Entry 7MHR (X-ray diffraction, 2.77 A resolution); this record covers chains A and C of the 3 polymer chains in the assembly.

Chain A:
Protein: Fab heavy chain
Organism: Mus musculus
Notes: antibody fragment or engineered binder
Sequence (219 residues; numbered 1 to 219; the number before each row is that of its first residue):
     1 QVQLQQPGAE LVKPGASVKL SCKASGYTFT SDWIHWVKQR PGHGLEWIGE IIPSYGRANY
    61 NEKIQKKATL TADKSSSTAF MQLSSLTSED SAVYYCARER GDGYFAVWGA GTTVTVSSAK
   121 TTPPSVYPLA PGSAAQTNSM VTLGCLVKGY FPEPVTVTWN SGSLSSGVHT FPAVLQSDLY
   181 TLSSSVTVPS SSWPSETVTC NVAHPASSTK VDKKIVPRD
Disulfide bonds: C22-C96, C145-C200

Chain C:
Protein: pH-gated potassium channel KcsA
Organism: Streptomyces lividans
UniProt: P0A334 (KCSA_STRLI); numbering as in UniProt (aligned over 3-124)
Sequence (124 residues; row label = number of the first residue in the row):
     1 MAPMLSGLLA RLVKLLLGRH GSALHWRAAG AATVLLVIVL LAGSYLAVLA ERGAPGAQLI
    61 TYPRALWWSV VTATTVGYGD LYPVTLWGRC VAVVVMVAGI TSFGLVTAAL ATWFVGREQE
   121 RRGH
Disordered / not traced: 1-21
Sequence notes: initiating methionine (1); expression tag (2); engineered mutation V71 (Glu in P0A334), C90 (Leu in P0A334)
Metal / ion sites: K+ site 1 near T75 (its only coordinating residue here); K+ site 2: T75, V76; K+ site 3: G77, Y78
Reported in the primary citation:
  - conformationally variable residues: G79, T112
  - contacts within the chain: W67-D80 (hydrogen bond), V71-V76 (hydrophobic contact)

How chain A and chain C interact:
Contacting residue pairs - 24 pairs, chain A then chain C:
  T30(A) - Y45(C)
  S31(A) - Y62(C)  hydrogen bond (backbone-side chain)
  W33(A) - L49(C)  hydrophobic
  W33(A) - R52(C)
  W33(A) - Y62(C)  hydrogen bond
  E50(A) - R52(C)  salt bridge
  I52(A) - Y45(C)
  I52(A) - L49(C)  hydrophobic
  I52(A) - Y62(C)
  S54(A) - Y45(C)  hydrogen bond
  Y55(A) - L49(C)  hydrophobic
  R57(A) - L49(C)  hydrogen bond (side chain-backbone)
  R57(A) - R52(C)
  N59(A) - R52(C)
  N59(A) - G53(C)
  E62(A) - G53(C)
  E62(A) - P55(C)
  E99(A) - R52(C)  salt bridge
  R100(A) - Y62(C)
  G101(A) - R52(C)
  G101(A) - T61(C)
  G101(A) - Y62(C)  hydrogen bond (backbone-backbone)
  G101(A) - P63(C)
  D102(A) - T61(C)
Interface residues without a listed pair, chain A (16 interface residues in all): H35, G103

Overview:
16 residues of chain A and 8 residues of chain C are in contact, with 5 hydrogen bonds and 2 salt bridges.
Polar pairs include E50(A)-R52(C), E99(A)-R52(C) and S31(A)-Y62(C). T75(C) and V76(C) coordinate K+ site 2.
From the paper: conformational variability at G79(C) and T112(C); contacts within the chain involving W67(C),
D80(C) and V76(C) among others.
Here chain A is Fab heavy chain (Mus musculus) and chain C is pH-gated potassium channel KcsA (Streptomyces
lividans). Entry 7MHR (KcsA E71V closed gate with K+) was determined by X-ray diffraction together with 7MHX,
7MJT, 7MK6 and 7MUB from the same study.
